PDB entry 2V8Q | X-ray diffraction, 2.10 A resolution | chains A and B of the 3 polymer chains in the assembly

# Chain A
Name: 5'-amp-activated protein kinase catalytic subunit alpha-1
Organism: Rattus norvegicus
Notes: EC 2.7.11.1
Reference sequence: P54645 (AAPK1_RAT); residues 396-548 here = UniProt positions 396-548
Amino-acid sequence (157 residues; numbered 392 to 548; the number before each row is that of its first residue):
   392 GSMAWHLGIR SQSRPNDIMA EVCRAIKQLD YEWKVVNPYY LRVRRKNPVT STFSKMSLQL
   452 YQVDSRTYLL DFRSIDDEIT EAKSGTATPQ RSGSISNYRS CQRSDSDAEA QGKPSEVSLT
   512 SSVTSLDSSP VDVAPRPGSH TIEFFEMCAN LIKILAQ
Disordered / not traced: 392, 470-523

# Chain B
Name: 5'-amp-activated protein kinase subunit beta-2
Organism: Homo sapiens
Reference sequence: O43741 (AAKB2_HUMAN); residue numbers follow UniProt; this construct covers 187-272
Amino-acid sequence (87 residues; each row starts with the number of its first residue):
   186 MGPYGQEMYA FRSEERFKSP PILPPHLLQV ILNKDTNISC DPALLPEPNH VMLNHLYALS
   246 IKDSVMVLSA THRYKKKYVT TLLYKPI
Disordered / not traced: 186-189, 223-232
UniProt features mapped onto this chain:
  - mutagenesis: H235 (H235A: Results in an AMPK enzyme that is activable by phosphorylation but has significantly increased rate of dephosphorylation in phosphatase assays)

# Interface between chain A and chain B
Contacting residue pairs - 80 pairs, chain A then chain B:
  S393(A) - N218(B)
  S393(A) - L244(B)
  M394(A) - I216(B)
  M394(A) - L217(B)
  M394(A) - N218(B)  hydrogen bond (backbone-backbone)
  M394(A) - K219(B)
  A395(A) - I216(B)
  A395(A) - L217(B)  hydrophobic
  A395(A) - A243(B)
  A395(A) - L244(B)
  W396(A) - Q214(B)
  W396(A) - V215(B)
  W396(A) - I216(B)  hydrogen bond (backbone-backbone)
  W396(A) - N218(B)
  W396(A) - A243(B)
  W396(A) - L244(B)  hydrophobic
  W396(A) - V252(B)  hydrophobic
  W396(A) - S254(B)
  W396(A) - L267(B)  hydrophobic
  H397(A) - Q214(B)
  H397(A) - V215(B)
  H397(A) - Y242(B)
  H397(A) - A243(B)  hydrogen bond (backbone-backbone)
  H397(A) - S245(B)
  L398(A) - L212(B)  hydrophobic
  L398(A) - L213(B)
  L398(A) - Q214(B)  hydrogen bond (backbone-backbone)
  L398(A) - H240(B)
  L398(A) - L241(B)
  L398(A) - Y242(B)
  G399(A) - L241(B)  hydrogen bond (backbone-backbone)
  R401(A) - Q214(B)
  P406(A) - P205(B)
  N428(A) - F202(B)
  P429(A) - F202(B)
  Y430(A) - F202(B)  hydrogen bond (side chain-backbone)
  Y430(A) - K203(B)  hydrogen bond (side chain-backbone)
  Y430(A) - S204(B)
  Y430(A) - P205(B)
  Q450(A) - P206(B)
  L451(A) - P205(B)
  L451(A) - P206(B)
  Y452(A) - P205(B)
  Y452(A) - P206(B)
  Y452(A) - I207(B)
  Y452(A) - L208(B)
  Y452(A) - P210(B)
  Y452(A) - L212(B)
  Q453(A) - S204(B)  hydrogen bond
  Q453(A) - P205(B)
  Q453(A) - P206(B)  hydrogen bond (backbone-backbone)
  Q453(A) - I207(B)
  Q453(A) - L208(B)  hydrogen bond (backbone-backbone)
  V454(A) - L208(B)  hydrophobic
  V454(A) - Q214(B)
  Y459(A) - P205(B)  hydrophobic
  L460(A) - Q214(B)
  D462(A) - L212(B)
  D462(A) - H240(B)  salt bridge
  F463(A) - N239(B)
  F463(A) - H240(B)
  F463(A) - L241(B)  hydrogen bond (backbone-backbone)
  R464(A) - L238(B)
  R464(A) - N239(B)
  R464(A) - H240(B)
  S465(A) - N239(B)  hydrogen bond (backbone-backbone)
  S465(A) - H257(B)  hydrogen bond
  D467(A) - N239(B)  hydrogen bond
  T532(A) - H257(B)  hydrogen bond
  T532(A) - T266(B)
  F535(A) - N239(B)
  F535(A) - L241(B)  hydrophobic
  F536(A) - L241(B)  hydrophobic
  F536(A) - L253(B)
  F536(A) - S254(B)
  F536(A) - A255(B)
  F536(A) - T266(B)
  F536(A) - L268(B)  hydrophobic
  C539(A) - L241(B)  hydrophobic
  A540(A) - K270(B)
Interface residues without a listed pair, chain A (33 interface residues in all): I533, E537, N541, K544
Interface residues without a listed pair, chain B (35 interface residues in all): M251, I272

# Overview
33 residues of chain A face 35 of chain B across their interface; the contacts include 15 hydrogen bonds and 1
salt bridge. Polar pairs include D462(A)-H240(B), Y430(A)-F202(B) and Y430(A)-K203(B). UniProt lists one
mutagenesis site on chain B.
Here chain A is 5'-amp-activated protein kinase catalytic subunit alpha-1 (Rattus norvegicus) and chain B is
5'-amp-activated protein kinase subunit beta-2 (Homo sapiens). Entry 2V8Q (Crystal structure of the regulatory
fragment of mammalian AMPK in complexes with AMP) was determined by X-ray diffraction (same publication as
2V92 and 2V9J).
